Entry 7N88 (electron microscopy, 3.70 A resolution); this record covers chains A and B.

[Chain A]
Protein: Lactoferrin-binding protein B
Organism: Neisseria gonorrhoeae
Reference sequence: Q9Z4N2 (Q9Z4N2_NEIGO); residues 1-709 here correspond to UniProt positions 20-728 (UniProt number = residue number + 19)
Amino-acid sequence (712 residues; row label = number of the first residue in the row; numbers below 1 keep their minus sign (Gly-2 is residue -2)):
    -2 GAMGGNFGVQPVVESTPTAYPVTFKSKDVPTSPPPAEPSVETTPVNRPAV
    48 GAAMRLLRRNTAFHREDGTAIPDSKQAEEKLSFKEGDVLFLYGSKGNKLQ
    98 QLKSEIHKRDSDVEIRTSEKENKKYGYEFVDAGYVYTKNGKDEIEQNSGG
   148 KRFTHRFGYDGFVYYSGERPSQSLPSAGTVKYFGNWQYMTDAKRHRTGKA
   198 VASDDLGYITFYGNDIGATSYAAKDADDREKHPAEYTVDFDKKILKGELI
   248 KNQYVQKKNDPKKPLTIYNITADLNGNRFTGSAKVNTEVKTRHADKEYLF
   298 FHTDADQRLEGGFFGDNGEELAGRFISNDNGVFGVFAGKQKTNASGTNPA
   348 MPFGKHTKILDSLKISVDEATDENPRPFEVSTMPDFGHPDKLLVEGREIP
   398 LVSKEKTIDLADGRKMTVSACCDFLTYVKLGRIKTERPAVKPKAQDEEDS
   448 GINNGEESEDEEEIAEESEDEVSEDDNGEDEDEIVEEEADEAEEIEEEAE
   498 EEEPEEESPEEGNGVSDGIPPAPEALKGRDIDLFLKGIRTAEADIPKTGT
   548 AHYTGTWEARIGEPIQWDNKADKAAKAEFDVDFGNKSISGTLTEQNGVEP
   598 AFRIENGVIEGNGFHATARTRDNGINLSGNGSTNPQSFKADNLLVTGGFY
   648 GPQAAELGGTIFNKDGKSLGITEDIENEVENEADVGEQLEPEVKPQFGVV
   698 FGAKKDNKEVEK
Not modelled in the structure: -2 to 41, 366-374, 388-399, 435-523, 616-636, 705-709
Differences from the reference sequence: expression tag (-2 to 0); conflict Ala613 (Pro632 in Q9Z4N2)
Cystine bridges: Cys418-Cys419

[Chain B]
Protein: Lactotransferrin
Organism: Homo sapiens
Notes: EC 3.4.21.-
Reference sequence: P02788 (TRFL_HUMAN); residues 2-692 here correspond to UniProt positions 20-710 (UniProt number = residue number + 18)
Amino-acid sequence (691 residues; row label = number of the first residue in the row):
     2 GRRRSVQWCAVSQPEATKCFQWQRNMRKVRGPPVSCIKRDSPIQCIQAIA
    52 ENRADAVTLDGGFIYEAGLAPYKLRPVAAEVYGTERQPRTHYYAVAVVKK
   102 GGSFQLNELQGLKSCHTGLRRTAGWNVPIGTLRPFLNWTGPPEPIEAAVA
   152 RFFSASCVPGADKGQFPNLCRLCAGTGENKCAFSSQEPYFSYSGAFKCLR
   202 DGAGDVAFIRESTVFEDLSDEAERDEYELLCPDNTRKPVDKFKDCHLARV
   252 PSHAVVARSVNGKEDAIWNLLRQAQEKFGKDKSPKFQLFGSPSGQKDLLF
   302 KDSAIGFSRVPPRIDSGLYLGSGYFTAIQNLRKSEEEVAARRARVVWCAV
   352 GEQELRKCNQWSGLSEGSVTCSSASTTEDCIALVLKGEADAMSLDGGYVY
   402 TAGKCGLVPVLAENYKSQQSSDPDPNCVDRPVEGYLAVAVVRRSDTSLTW
   452 NSVKGKKSCHTAVDRTAGWNIPMGLLFNQTGSCKFDEYFSQSCAPGSDPR
   502 SNLCALCIGDEQGENKCVPNSNERYYGYTGAFRCLAENAGDVAFVKDVTV
   552 LQNTDGNNNEAWAKDLKLADFALLCLDGKRKPVTEARSCHLAMAPNHAVV
   602 SRMDKVERLKQVLLHQQAKFGRNGSDCPDKFCLFQSETKNLLFNDNTECL
   652 ARLHGKTTYEKYLGPQYVAGITNLKKCSTSPLLEACEFLRK
Not modelled in the structure: 2-4
Cystine bridges: Cys10-Cys46, Cys20-Cys37, Cys116-Cys199, Cys158-Cys174, Cys171-Cys182, Cys232-Cys246, Cys349-Cys381, Cys359-Cys372, Cys406-Cys687, Cys428-Cys650, Cys460-Cys535, Cys484-Cys678, Cys494-Cys508, Cys505-Cys518, Cys576-Cys590, Cys628-Cys633
Ion coordination: Fe ion site 1: Asp61, Tyr93, Tyr193, His254 (together with bicarbonate ion); Fe ion site 2: Asp396, Tyr436, Tyr529, His598 (together with bicarbonate ion)
Ligand contacts:
  - bicarbonate ion (BCT): Asp61, Tyr93, Arg122, Thr123, Ala124, Gly125, Tyr193, His254
  - bicarbonate ion: Asp396, Tyr436, Thr462, Ala463, Arg466, Thr467, Ala468, Tyr529, His598
Curated features (UniProtKB/Swiss-Prot):
  - region: Gly2 to Ala11 (Bactericidal and antifungal activity), Gly2 to Ser6 (Critical for glycosaminoglycan, lipid A, lysozyme and DNA binding), Arg3, Arg4 (Important for full bactericidal and antifungal activities), Phe21 to Arg31 (Bactericidal and antifungal activity), Phe21 to Arg28 (Interaction with PspA), Arg28 to Pro33 (Involved in glycosaminoglycan binding), Lys39, Arg40 (Interaction with PspA)
  - active site: Lys74, Ser260 (Nucleophile)
  - binding site (Fe(3+)): Asp61, Tyr93, Tyr193, His254, Asp396, Tyr436, Tyr529, His598
  - binding site (hydrogencarbonate): Thr118, Arg122, Ala124, Gly125, Thr462, Arg466, Ala468, Gly469
  - site: Arg5 (Interaction with PspA), Gln14 (Interaction with PspA), Arg211 (Important for iron binding)
  - glycosylation (N-linked (GlcNAc...) asparagine): Asn138, Asn479, Asn624

[How chain A and chain B interact]
Contacting residue pairs - 50 pairs, chain A then chain B:
  Thr58(A) - Gln361(B)
  Phe60(A) - Leu365(B)  hydrophobic
  Phe60(A) - Asp630(B)
  Phe60(A) - Lys631(B)
  His61(A) - Glu367(B)  salt bridge
  Ser71(A) - Asp630(B)  hydrogen bond
  Ser71(A) - Lys631(B)
  Arg113(A) - Asp511(B)  salt bridge
  Arg113(A) - Gln513(B)
  Arg113(A) - Glu515(B)  salt bridge
  Thr114(A) - Gln513(B)
  Lys117(A) - Gln513(B)  hydrogen bond (side chain-backbone)
  Lys117(A) - Glu515(B)  salt bridge
  Glu118(A) - Gln513(B)
  Tyr131(A) - Gln513(B)  hydrogen bond
  Lys135(A) - Glu353(B)
  Gly137(A) - Arg357(B)  hydrogen bond (backbone-side chain)
  Asp139(A) - Arg357(B)
  Asp139(A) - Asn360(B)  hydrogen bond
  Arg149(A) - Gly364(B)
  Phe154(A) - Gln361(B)
  Gly155(A) - Arg357(B)
  Tyr156(A) - Glu353(B)
  Tyr156(A) - Arg357(B)
  Arg191(A) - Asp630(B)  hydrogen bond (side chain-backbone)
  Ala199(A) - Ser637(B)
  Ala199(A) - Glu638(B)
  Ser200(A) - Glu638(B)
  Asp201(A) - Glu561(B)
  Asp202(A) - Asn560(B)
  Ile206(A) - Glu512(B)
  Thr207(A) - Gln354(B)
  Thr207(A) - Glu638(B)
  Thr207(A) - Thr639(B)
  Phe208(A) - Gln354(B)
  Phe208(A) - Gln361(B)
  Phe208(A) - Glu638(B)
  Phe208(A) - Thr639(B)
  Asp212(A) - Gln361(B)
  Lys221(A) - Glu512(B)  salt bridge
  Lys221(A) - Glu561(B)
  Asp222(A) - Ala562(B)
  Lys228(A) - Glu512(B)  salt bridge
  Tyr251(A) - Ala562(B)
  Tyr251(A) - Trp563(B)
  Gln253(A) - Trp563(B)  hydrogen bond (side chain-backbone)
  Gln253(A) - Lys565(B)
  Gln253(A) - Asp566(B)
  Gln253(A) - Leu567(B)
  Lys254(A) - Asn539(B)
Interface residues without a listed pair, chain A (40 interface residues in all): Tyr133, Asn136, His152, Ala197, Gly204, Asn211, Ala220, Asp225, Lys293
Interface residues without a listed pair, chain B (32 interface residues in all): Lys358, Ser363, Gly514, Arg525, Arg534, Glu538, Pro629

[Overview]
40 residues of chain A face 32 of chain B across their interface; the contacts include 7 hydrogen bonds and 6
salt bridges. Polar contacts include His61(A)-Glu367(B), Arg113(A)-Asp511(B) and Arg113(A)-Glu515(B). Bound to
chain B: bicarbonate ion.
Chain A is Lactoferrin-binding protein B (Neisseria gonorrhoeae) and chain B is Lactotransferrin (Homo
sapiens); the structure, The cryoEM structure of LbpB from N. gonorrhoeae in complex with lactoferrin, was
determined by electron microscopy (same publication as 7JRD).
